Entry 7ZYI (electron microscopy, 2.88 A resolution); this record covers chains H and L of the 4 polymer chains in the assembly.

[Chain H]
Protein: heavy chain of Fab
Organism: Mus musculus
Notes: antibody fragment or engineered binder
Sequence (238 residues; numbered -2 to 221 plus 14 insertion-coded residues; the number before each row is that of its first residue; a row labelled like 82A-82C holds insertion residues (82A, then the next letters in order); numbers below 1 keep their minus sign (Glu-2 is residue -2)):
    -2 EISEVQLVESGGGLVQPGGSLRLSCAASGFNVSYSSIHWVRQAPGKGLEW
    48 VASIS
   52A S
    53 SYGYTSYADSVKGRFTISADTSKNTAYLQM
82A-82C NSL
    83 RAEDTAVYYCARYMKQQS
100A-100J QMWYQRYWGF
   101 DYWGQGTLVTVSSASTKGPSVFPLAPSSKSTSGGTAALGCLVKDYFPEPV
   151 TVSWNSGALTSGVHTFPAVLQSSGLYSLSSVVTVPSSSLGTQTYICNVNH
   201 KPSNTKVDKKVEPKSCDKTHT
Disordered / not traced: -2 to 1, 215-221
Cystine bridges: Cys22-Cys92, Cys140-Cys196

[Chain L]
Protein: light chain of Fab
Organism: Mus musculus
Notes: antibody fragment or engineered binder
Sequence (215 residues; numbered 0 to 214; the number before each row is that of its first residue; numbering starts at 0):
     0 SDIQMTQSPSSLSASVGDRVTITCRASQSVSSAVAWYQQKPGKAPKLLIY
    50 SASSLYSGVPSRFSGSRSGTDFTLTISSLQPEDFATYYCQQSYWSPITFG
   100 QGTKVEIKRTVAAPSVFIFPPSDSQLKSGTASVVCLLNNFYPREAKVQWK
   150 VDNALQSGNSQESVTEQDSKDSTYSLSSTLTLSKADYEKHKVYACEVTHQ
   200 GLSSPVTKSFNRGEC
Disordered / not traced: 212-214
Cystine bridges: Cys23-Cys88

[Chain H / chain L interface]
Contacting residue pairs (62):
  His35(H) with Ile96(L)
  Gln39(H) with Gln38(L), hydrogen bond; Tyr87(L)
  Gly44(H) with Tyr87(L)
  Leu45(H) with Tyr87(L); Phe98(L), hydrophobic
  Trp47(H) with Ser94(L); Pro95(L), hydrophobic; Ile96(L)
  Tyr56(H) with Ser94(L), hydrogen bond
  Ser58(H) with Ser94(L), hydrogen bond
  Asp61(H) with Ser0(L); Asp1(L)
  Tyr91(H) with Gln38(L); Lys42(L); Ala43(L), hydrophobic
  Tyr95(H) with Ser91(L), hydrogen bond
  Met96(H) with Tyr49(L), hydrophobic
  Tyr100G(H) with Tyr49(L), hydrophobic; Ser50(L)
  Trp100H(H) with Ser31(L); Ala32(L), hydrophobic; Ala34(L); Tyr49(L); Ser50(L), hydrogen bond (backbone-backbone)
  Gly100I(H) with Tyr36(L)
  Phe100J(H) with Tyr36(L), hydrogen bond (backbone-side chain); Leu46(L); Gln89(L)
  Asp101(H) with Tyr55(L)
  Trp103(H) with Tyr36(L), hydrophobic; Pro44(L)
  Gly104(H) with Ala43(L)
  Phe122(H) with Ser121(L); Ser123(L); Gln124(L)
  Pro123(H) with Ser121(L)
  Leu124(H) with Phe118(L); Val133(L), hydrophobic
  Ala125(H) with Phe118(L)
  Ser130(H) with Phe116(L)
  Thr131(H) with Phe116(L)
  Ala137(H) with Phe116(L), hydrophobic; Phe118(L); Leu135(L), hydrophobic
  Lys143(H) with Thr180(L)
  His164(H) with Asn137(L), hydrogen bond; Asp167(L), salt bridge; Ser174(L)
  Phe166(H) with Leu135(L), hydrophobic; Ser162(L); Thr164(L); Ser174(L); Leu175(L); Ser176(L)
  Pro167(H) with Ser162(L); Val163(L)
  Val169(H) with Gln160(L)
  Leu170(H) with Gln160(L)
  Val181(H) with Leu135(L), hydrophobic
  Thr183(H) with Asn137(L)
  Lys214(H) with Asp122(L), salt bridge
Other interface residues (no listed pair), chain H (43 interface residues in all): Val37, Lys43, Glu46, Tyr102, Pro126, Thr135, Leu138, Leu141, Gln171
Other interface residues (no listed pair), chain L (46 interface residues in all): Ser30, Val115, Pro119, Ser127, Ser131, Asn138, Lys207

[Summary]
Chain H and chain L form an interface of 43 and 46 residues respectively, with 7 hydrogen bonds and 2 salt
bridges. Polar contacts include His164(H)-Asp167(L), Lys214(H)-Asp122(L) and Gln39(H)-Gln38(L).
Chain H is heavy chain of Fab and chain L is light chain of Fab, both from Mus musculus; the structure,
Structure of the human sodium/bile acid cotransporter (NTCP) in complex with Fab and nanobody, was determined
by electron microscopy.
